PDB entry 7CNA | X-ray diffraction, 1.60 A resolution | chains A and B of the 6 polymer chains in the assembly

Chain A:
Molecule: Spindlin-1
From: Homo sapiens
UniProtKB: Q9Y657 (SPIN1_HUMAN); residues 51-262 here = UniProt positions 51-262
Sequence (212 residues; numbered 51 to 262; the number before each row is that of its first residue):
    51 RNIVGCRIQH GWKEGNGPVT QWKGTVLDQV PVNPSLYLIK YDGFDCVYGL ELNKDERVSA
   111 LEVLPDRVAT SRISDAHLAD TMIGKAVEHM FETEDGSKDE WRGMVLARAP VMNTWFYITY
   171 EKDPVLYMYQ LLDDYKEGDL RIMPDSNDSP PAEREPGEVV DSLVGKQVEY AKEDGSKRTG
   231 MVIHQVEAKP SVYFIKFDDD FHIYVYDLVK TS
Disordered / not traced: 196-203
Ligand contacts:
  - benzamidine (BEN), molecule 1: A136, R152, G153, M154, E171, D257
  - benzamidine (BEN), molecule 2: G207, E208, Q235, V236, E237, P240
Curated features (UniProtKB/Swiss-Prot):
  - region (Histone H3K4me3 and H3R8me2a binding): G93 to Y98, E142, D250 to H252
  - site (Histone H3K4me3 and H3R8me2a binding): D173, Q180, D184
  - modified residue (Phosphoserine): S109, S124, S199
  - mutagenesis: W62 (W62A: Decreased binding to histone H3 trimethylated at both 'Lys-4' and 'Lys-9' (H3K4me3K9me3)), W72 (W72A/R: Impaired binding to histone H3K4me3 and H3R8me2a and impaired ability to activate the Wnt signaling pathway ...), Y91 (Y91A: Decreased binding to histone H3 trimethylated at both 'Lys-4' and 'Lys-9' (H3K4me3K9me3)), Y98 (Y98A: Decreased binding to histone H3 trimethylated at both 'Lys-4' and 'Lys-9' (H3K4me3K9me3) ...), S109 (S109A: Impaired phosphorylation), S124 (S124A: Impaired phosphorylation), F141 (F141A: Impaired binding to histone H3K4me3 and H3R8me2a and impaired ability to activate the Wnt signaling pathway. Impaired ability to activate expression of pre-rRNA ...), E142 (E142A: Impaired binding to histone H3K4me3 and H3R8me2a), Y170 (Y170A: Impaired binding to histone H3K4me3 and H3R8me2a and impaired ability to activate the Wnt signaling pathway. Impaired ability to activate expression of pre-rRNA), Y177 (Y177A: Impaired binding to histone H3K4me3 and H3R8me2a), D184 (D184A/R: Impaired binding to histone H3K4me3 and H3R8me2a), D189 (D189A/R: Impaired binding to histone H3K4me3), 1 further mutagenesis entry in UniProt
What the authors report for this chain:
  - conformationally variable residues: Y256 to K260
  - binding site for Ala-arg-thr-M3L-gln-thr-ala-arg-M3L-ser-thr: W62, W72, Y91, D95, C96, Y98, F141, W151, Y170, D173, Y177, D184, D189
  - mutagenesis - W62A, W62A/W72A (10-fold), W72A, Y91A, Y98A, F141A (40-fold): decreased binding to Ala-arg-thr-M3L-gln-thr-ala-arg-M3L-ser-thr

Chain B:
Molecule: Spindlin interactor and repressor of chromatin-binding protein
From: Homo sapiens
UniProtKB: Q9BUA3 (SPNDC_HUMAN); numbering as in UniProt (aligned over 254-283)
Sequence (30 residues; row label = number of the first residue in the row):
   254 ETFAAPAEVR HFTDGSFPAG FVLQLFSHTQ

Interface between chain A and chain B:
Contacting residue pairs (55):
  M154(A) - F279(B)  hydrophobic
  T169(A) - F279(B)
  E171(A) - F279(B)
  E171(A) - S280(B)
  P174(A) - L278(B)  hydrophobic
  P174(A) - F279(B)  hydrophobic
  P174(A) - S280(B)
  P206(A) - F274(B)  hydrophobic
  V210(A) - P271(B)  hydrophobic
  V210(A) - F274(B)  hydrophobic
  L213(A) - F265(B)  hydrophobic
  K216(A) - F265(B)
  K216(A) - D267(B)  salt bridge
  K216(A) - S269(B)  hydrogen bond
  Q217(A) - F265(B)
  Q217(A) - T266(B)  hydrogen bond (backbone-backbone)
  V218(A) - V262(B)  hydrophobic
  V218(A) - H264(B)
  V218(A) - F265(B)  hydrophobic
  E219(A) - H264(B)  hydrogen bond (backbone-backbone)
  E219(A) - T266(B)
  Y220(A) - F256(B)
  Y220(A) - P259(B)  hydrophobic
  Y243(A) - L276(B)  hydrophobic
  F247(A) - F256(B)  hydrophobic
  F247(A) - A258(B)  hydrophobic
  F247(A) - P259(B)
  D249(A) - F256(B)
  D250(A) - F256(B)
  Y254(A) - F256(B)
  Y254(A) - A258(B)  hydrophobic
  V255(A) - L278(B)
  V255(A) - F279(B)  hydrogen bond (backbone-backbone)
  Y256(A) - A258(B)
  Y256(A) - P259(B)  hydrogen bond (side chain-backbone)
  Y256(A) - V262(B)  hydrophobic
  Y256(A) - L276(B)
  Y256(A) - Q277(B)
  Y256(A) - L278(B)
  D257(A) - V275(B)
  D257(A) - L276(B)
  D257(A) - Q277(B)  hydrogen bond (backbone-backbone)
  D257(A) - F279(B)
  L258(A) - F274(B)  hydrophobic
  L258(A) - V275(B)
  L258(A) - L276(B)  hydrophobic
  V259(A) - F274(B)
  V259(A) - V275(B)  hydrogen bond (backbone-backbone)
  V259(A) - Q277(B)
  K260(A) - G273(B)
  K260(A) - F274(B)
  T261(A) - G273(B)  hydrogen bond (backbone-backbone)
  T261(A) - F274(B)
  T261(A) - V275(B)
  S262(A) - G273(B)  hydrogen bond (backbone-backbone)
Also at the interface, not in a pair above, chain A (31 interface residues in all): Y170, V209, T229, V232, V242, I245
Also at the interface, not in a pair above, chain B (20 interface residues in all): A260, F270
From the paper, about this interface:
  - interface residues, chain A: Y256(A)
  - interface residues, chain B: T255(B), F274(B)

Overview:
31 residues of chain A face 20 of chain B across their interface; the contacts include 9 hydrogen bonds and 1
salt bridge. Polar contacts include K216(A)-D267(B), K216(A)-S269(B) and Y256(A)-P259(B). The paper reports a
binding site for Ala-arg-thr-M3L-gln-thr-ala-arg-M3L-ser-thr at W62(A), W72(A) and Y91(A) among others; W62A,
W62A/W72A and W72A of chain A, among others, reduce binding to Ala-arg-thr-M3L-gln-thr-ala-arg-M3L-ser-thr; 6
substitutions were tested in all.
Here chain A is Spindlin-1 and chain B is Spindlin interactor and repressor of chromatin-binding protein, both
from Homo sapiens. Entry 7CNA (Crystal structure of Spindlin1/C11orf84 complex bound to histone H3K4me3K9me3
peptide) was determined by X-ray diffraction.
